Entry 8GIS (X-ray diffraction, 2.46 A resolution); this record covers chains C and I of the 6 polymer chains in the assembly.

Chain C:
Protein: Cyclic GMP-AMP synthase
Source organism: Mus musculus
Notes: EC 2.7.7.86; fragment: catalytic domain, residues 147-507
Reference sequence: Q8C6L5 (CGAS_MOUSE); numbering as in UniProt (aligned over 147-507)
Amino-acid sequence (364 residues; numbered 144 to 507; the number before each row is that of its first residue):
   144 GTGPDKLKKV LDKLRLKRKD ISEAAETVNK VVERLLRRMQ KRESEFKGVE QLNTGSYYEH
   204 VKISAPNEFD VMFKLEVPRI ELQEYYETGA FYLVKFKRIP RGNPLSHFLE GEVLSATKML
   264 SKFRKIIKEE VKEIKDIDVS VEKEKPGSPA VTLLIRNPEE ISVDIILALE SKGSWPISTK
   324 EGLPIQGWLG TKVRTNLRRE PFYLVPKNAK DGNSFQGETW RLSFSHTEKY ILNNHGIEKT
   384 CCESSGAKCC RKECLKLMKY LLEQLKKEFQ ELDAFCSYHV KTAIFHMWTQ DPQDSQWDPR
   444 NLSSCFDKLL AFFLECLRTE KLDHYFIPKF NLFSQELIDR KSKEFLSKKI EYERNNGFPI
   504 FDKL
Not modelled in the structure: 144-147, 240-246, 252-255, 507
Sequence notes: expression tag (144-146)
Bound ions: Mn2+ site 1: Glu-211, Asp-213, Asp-307 (together with ATP); Mn2+ site 2: Glu-211, Asp-213 (together with ATP); Zn2+: His-378, Cys-384, Cys-385, Cys-392
Residues lining bound ligands: ATP (adenosine-5'-triphosphate): Gly-198, Ser-199, Lys-205, Glu-211, Asp-213, Arg-364, Ser-368, Glu-371, Lys-402, Ser-420, Tyr-421, Lys-424, His-467
Swiss-Prot annotation at these positions:
  - region: Lys-372 to Lys-395 (DNA-binding)
  - motif: Leu-154 to Leu-159 (Nuclear export signal), Asp-281 to Ser-291 (Nuclear localization signal)
  - binding site (GTP): Thr-197, Asp-307, Arg-364 to Glu-371
  - binding site (ATP): Ser-199, Glu-371, Lys-402, Ser-420 to Lys-424
  - binding site (Mg(2+)): Glu-211, Asp-213, Asp-307
  - binding site (2',3'-cGAMP): Asp-213, Gly-290, Asp-307, Lys-350, Arg-364 to Ser-366
  - binding site (Zn(2+)): His-378, Cys-384, Cys-385, Cys-392
  - site: Arg-241 (Arginine-anchor), Asp-307, Ile-308 (Cleavage)
  - modified residue: Lys-156 (N6-lactoyllysine), Glu-176 (PolyADP-ribosyl glutamic acid), Ser-199 (Phosphoserine), Tyr-201 (Phosphotyrosine), Glu-272 (5-glutamyl polyglutamate), Ser-291 (Phosphoserine), Glu-302 (5-glutamyl glutamate), Lys-372 (N6-acetyllysine), Lys-382 (N6-acetyllysine), Lys-402 (N6-acetyllysine), Ser-420 (Phosphoserine), Lys-491 (N6-methyllysine)
  - lipidation (S-palmitoyl cysteine): Cys-392, Cys-393, Cys-459
  - cross-link (Glycyl lysine isopeptide (Lys-Gly)): Lys-217 (interchain with G-Cter in SUMO), Lys-271 (interchain with G-Cter in ubiquitin), Lys-335 (interchain with G-Cter in SUMO), Lys-372 (interchain with G-Cter in SUMO), Lys-382 (interchain with G-Cter in SUMO), Lys-399 (interchain with G-Cter in ubiquitin), Lys-402 (interchain with G-Cter in ubiquitin), Lys-409 (interchain with G-Cter in ubiquitin), Lys-410 (interchain with G-Cter in ubiquitin), Lys-464 (interchain with G-Cter in SUMO)
Reported in the primary citation:
  - mutagenesis - E211Q/D213N: abolished catalytic activity
  - specificity-determining residues: His-467 (proposed by the authors, not directly observed)
  - mutagenesis - R364A (33-fold), H467A: decreased catalytic activity on ATP/GTP
  - mutagenesis - H467A (2-fold): increased catalytic activity on GTP/GTP
  - specificity-determining residues: Ile-309, Arg-364
  - mutagenesis - R364A (10-fold): decreased catalytic activity on GTP/GTP
  - mutagenesis - R364A (4-fold): increased catalytic activity on ATP/ATP

Chain I:
Molecule: Palindromic DNA18
Sequence (18 nucleotides; each row starts with the number of its first residue):
     1 ATCTGTACAT GTACAGAT

Chain C / chain I interface:
Contacting residue pairs - 15 pairs, chain C then chain I:
  Arg-158(C) with DT12(I), salt bridge to the phosphate
  Leu-159(C) with DT12(I), sugar contact; DA13(I), phosphate contact
  Lys-160(C) with DT12(I), phosphate contact; DA13(I), phosphate contact
  Arg-161(C) with DG11(I), base contact; DT12(I), hydrogen bond to the base; DA13(I), hydrogen bond to the phosphate
  Arg-180(C) with DC3(I), salt bridge to the phosphate
  Lys-184(C) with DT2(I), sugar contact
  His-203(C) with DT10(I), phosphate contact; DG11(I), phosphate contact
  Glu-386(C) with DT10(I), phosphate contact
  Lys-395(C) with DT10(I), phosphate contact; DG11(I), salt bridge to the phosphate
Other interface residues (no listed pair), chain C (13 interface residues in all): Ile-164, Asn-376, Cys-385, Lys-399

Summary:
The interface between chain C and chain I involves 13 residues on one side and 6 on the other; the contacts
include 2 hydrogen bonds and 3 salt bridges. Among the polar pairs are Arg-161(C)/DT12(I), Arg-161(C)/DA13(I)
and Arg-158(C)/DT12(I). From the paper: R364A and H467A of chain C reduce catalytic activity on ATP/GTP;
specificity determinants His-467(C), Ile-309(C) and Arg-364(C).
Here chain C is Cyclic GMP-AMP synthase (Mus musculus) and chain I is Palindromic DNA18. Entry 8GIS (Structure
of Ternary Complex of mouse cGAS with dsDNA and Bound ATP: with 10mM Mg2+ and ...) was determined by X-ray
diffraction together with 7UUX, 7UXW, 7UYQ, 7UYZ, 7UZR, 7V0W and 14 further entries from the same study.
